PDB entry 6S91 | electron microscopy, 2.68 A resolution | chains F and U of the 35 polymer chains in the assembly

[Chain F]
Protein: CRISPR-associated RAMP protein, Cmr4 family
Source organism: Sulfolobus islandicus (strain REY15A)
UniProt: F0NDX6 (F0NDX6_SULIR); residue numbers follow UniProt; this construct covers 1-286
Chain sequence (286 residues; each row starts with the number of its first residue):
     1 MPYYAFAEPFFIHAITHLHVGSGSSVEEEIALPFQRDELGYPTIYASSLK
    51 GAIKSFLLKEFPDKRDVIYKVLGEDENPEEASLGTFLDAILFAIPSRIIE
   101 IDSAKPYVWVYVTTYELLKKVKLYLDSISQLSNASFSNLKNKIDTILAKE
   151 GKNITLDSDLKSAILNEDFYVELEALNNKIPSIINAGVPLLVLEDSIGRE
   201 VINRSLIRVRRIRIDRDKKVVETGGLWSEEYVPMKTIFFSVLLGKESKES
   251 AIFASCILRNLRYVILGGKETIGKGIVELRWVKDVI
Not modelled in the structure: 1
Differences from the reference sequence: engineered mutation Ala31 (Asp in F0NDX6)

[Chain U]
Molecule: Cognate target RNA
Sequence (46 nucleotides; numbered 1 to 46; the number before each row is that of its first residue):
     1 UGUUAAGUCUGGUUUCCCUCCAGGGUAUCUAAGCUUUGAAAAAAAA
Not modelled in the structure: 1, 34-35, 40-46

[Interface between chain F and chain U]
Residue-residue contacts (15):
  Ala31(F) with U30(U), base contact
  Leu32(F) with U30(U), base contact
  Pro78(F) with G38(U), base contact
  Arg213(F) with A31(U), hydrogen bond to the base
  Val221(F) with U28(U), base contact
  Glu222(F) with U28(U), hydrogen bond to the sugar
  Thr223(F) with U28(U), sugar contact
  Gly224(F) with U28(U), hydrogen bond to the phosphate; C29(U), hydrogen bond to the phosphate; U30(U), hydrogen bond to the sugar
  Gly225(F) with U28(U), hydrogen bond to the sugar
  Leu226(F) with U28(U), base contact; C29(U), sugar contact; U30(U), sugar contact
  Trp227(F) with U30(U), base contact
Other interface residues (no listed pair), chain F (12 interface residues in all): Glu76
Other interface residues (no listed pair), chain U (6 interface residues in all): A27

[Summary]
The interface between chain F and chain U involves 12 residues on one side and 6 on the other, with 6 hydrogen
bonds. Polar contacts include Arg213(F)-A31(U), Glu222(F)-U28(U) and Gly224(F)-U30(U).
Chain F is CRISPR-associated RAMP protein, Cmr4 family (Sulfolobus islandicus (strain REY15A)) and chain U is
Cognate target RNA; the structure, Cryo-EM structure of the Type III-B Cmr-beta bound to cognate target RNA
and AMPPnP, state 2, was determined by electron microscopy (same publication as 6S6B, 6S8B, 6S8E, 6SH8, 6SHB
and 6SIC).
